PDB entry 7T8S | X-ray diffraction, 2.00 A resolution | chains B and C of the 4 polymer chains in the assembly

# Chain B
Protein: phycoerythrin alpha-1 subunit
Organism: Cryptomonas pyrenoidifera
Chain sequence (78 residues; numbered 1 to 78; the number before each row is that of its first residue):
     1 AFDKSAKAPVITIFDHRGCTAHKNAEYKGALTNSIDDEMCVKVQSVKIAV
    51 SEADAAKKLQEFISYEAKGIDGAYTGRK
Covalently attached groups: Bilin 618 (single linked) (KP9) linked to C19
Small-molecule neighbours:
  - Bilin 618 (single linked) (KP9), molecule 1: F14, H16, A21, H22, N24, A25, E26, Y27, D37, E38, M39, C40, K42
  - Bilin 618 (single linked) (KP9), molecule 2: I63, Y65, K78
  - Bilin 584 (single linked) (KPX): I13, F14, D15, R17, I35, D36, M39, C40, V41
  - Bilin 584 (doubly linked) (KQ6), molecule 1: Y65, E66, A67, K68, D71, G72, A73, Y74, T75, G76
  - Bilin 584 (doubly linked) (KQ6), molecule 2: G69, I70, D71
  - phycoerythrobilin (PEB): F2, K4, S5, A6, K7
What the authors report for this chain:
  - contacts within the chain: H22-E26 (salt bridge)
  - binding site for Bilin 618 (single linked): C19, H22, E26

# Chain C
Protein: Phycoerythrin beta subunit
Organism: Cryptomonas pyrenoidifera
UniProt: A0A222AH92 (A0A222AH92_9CRYP); residues 1-178 here = UniProt positions 1-178
Chain sequence (178 residues; numbered 1 to 178; the number before each row is that of its first residue):
     1 MALDAFSKVVTNADAKAAYVGGADLQALKKFISEGNKRLDAVNSIVSNAS
    51 CIVSDAVSGMICENPSLISPSGNCYTNRRMAACLRDGEIILRYVSYALLS
   101 GDSSVLEDRCLNGLKETYSSLGVPANSNARAVSIMKACAVAFVNNTASQR
   151 KLSTPQGDCSALASEVAGYFDKVSAAIG
Unresolved in the structure: 1-14
Modified / non-standard residues: N73 (N-methyl asparagine; MEN)
Covalently attached groups: Bilin 584 (doubly linked) (KQ6) linked to C51, C62; phycoerythrobilin (PEB) linked to C83; Bilin 584 (single linked) (KPX) linked to C159
Small-molecule neighbours:
  - Bilin 618 (single linked) (KP9), molecule 1: Y19, G21, G22
  - Bilin 618 (single linked) (KP9), molecule 2: P65, S66, I68, S69, P70, Y75
  - Bilin 584 (single linked) (KPX): L25, K29, N36, K37, L39, D40, A41, N43, F142, V143, N145, L152, T154, P155, Q156, G157, D158, L162
  - Bilin 584 (doubly linked) (KQ6): N48, I52, D55, S58, G59, E63, R130, I134, A137, C138, A141, F142
  - phycoerythrobilin (PEB): V57, M60, L67, N73, C74, R78, R79, A82, R85, D86, I89, I90, Y93, R109, C110, L114, T117, Y118, L121, V123, P124, S127, N128, A131
What the authors report for this chain:
  - binding site for Bilin 584 (doubly linked): C51, C62, K151
  - binding site for phycoerythrobilin: C83
  - binding site for Bilin 584 (single linked): C159
  - post-translational modification sites: N73

# Interface between chain B and chain C
Contacting residue pairs - 24 pairs, chain B then chain C:
  K57(B) - E88(C)  salt bridge
  K58(B) - S50(C)  hydrogen bond
  E61(B) - V46(C)
  E61(B) - S47(C)
  E61(B) - A49(C)
  E61(B) - S50(C)  hydrogen bond
  S64(B) - N43(C)
  S64(B) - S47(C)  hydrogen bond
  E66(B) - N43(C)
  E66(B) - S153(C)  hydrogen bond
  E66(B) - T154(C)
  A67(B) - S47(C)
  K68(B) - N48(C)
  K68(B) - K151(C)  hydrogen bond (side chain-backbone)
  G69(B) - N48(C)
  G69(B) - F142(C)
  I70(B) - F142(C)  hydrophobic
  I70(B) - N145(C)
  G72(B) - K151(C)
  A73(B) - R150(C)
  Y74(B) - R150(C)  hydrogen bond (backbone-backbone)
  Y74(B) - K151(C)
  Y74(B) - L152(C)
  Y74(B) - S153(C)
Also at the interface, not in a pair above, chain B (13 interface residues in all): Q60
Also at the interface, not in a pair above, chain C (16 interface residues in all): R92, A141

# Summary
Chain B and chain C form an interface of 13 and 16 residues respectively; the contacts include 6 hydrogen
bonds and 1 salt bridge. Polar contacts include K57(B)-E88(C), K58(B)-S50(C) and E61(B)-S50(C). From the
paper: a binding site for Bilin 618 (single linked) at C19(B), H22(B) and E26(B); a binding site for Bilin 584
(doubly linked) at C51(C), C62(C) and K151(C).
Here chain B is phycoerythrin alpha-1 subunit and chain C is Phycoerythrin beta subunit, both from Cryptomonas
pyrenoidifera. Entry 7T8S (Light Harvesting complex phycoerythrin PE 566, from the cryptophyte Cryptomonas
pyrenoidifera) was determined by X-ray diffraction together with 7T7U and 7T89 from the same study.
